PDB entry 8DP5 | electron microscopy, 3.10 A resolution | chains C and D of the 6 polymer chains in the assembly

# Chain C
Molecule: 14-3-3 protein beta/alpha
Source organism: Homo sapiens
UniProtKB: P31946 (1433B_HUMAN); numbering as in UniProt (aligned over 1-246)
Chain sequence (246 residues; each row starts with the number of its first residue):
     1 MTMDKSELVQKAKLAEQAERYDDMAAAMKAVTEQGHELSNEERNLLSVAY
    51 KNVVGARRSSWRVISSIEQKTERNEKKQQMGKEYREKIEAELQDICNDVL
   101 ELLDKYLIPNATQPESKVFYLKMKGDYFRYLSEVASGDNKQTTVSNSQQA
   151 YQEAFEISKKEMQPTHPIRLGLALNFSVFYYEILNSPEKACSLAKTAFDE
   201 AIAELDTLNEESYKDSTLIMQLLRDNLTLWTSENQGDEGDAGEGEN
Unresolved in the structure: 1-2, 233-246
Swiss-Prot annotation at these positions:
  - site (Interaction with phosphoserine on interacting protein): R58, R129
  - modified residue: M1 (N-acetylmethionine), T2 (N-acetylthreonine), K5 (N6-acetyllysine), K51 (N6-acetyllysine), S60 (Phosphoserine), K70 (N6-acetyllysine), Y84 (3'-nitrotyrosine), Y106 (3'-nitrotyrosine), K117 (N6-acetyllysine), S186 (Phosphoserine), S232 (Phosphoserine)
  - cross-link: K51 (Glycyl lysine isopeptide (Lys-Gly) (interchain with G-Cter in SUMO2))
  - natural variant: V99 (V99I: Found in a renal cell carcinoma sample)

# Chain D
Molecule: 14-3-3 protein epsilon
Source organism: Homo sapiens
UniProtKB: P62258 (1433E_HUMAN); numbering as in UniProt (aligned over 1-255)
Chain sequence (255 residues; row label = number of the first residue in the row):
     1 MDDREDLVYQAKLAEQAERYDEMVESMKKVAGMDVELTVEERNLLSVAYK
    51 NVIGARRASWRIISSIEQKEENKGGEDKLKMIREYRQMVETELKLICCDI
   101 LDVLDKHLIPAANTGESKVFYYKMKGDYHRYLAEFATGNDRKEAAENSLV
   151 AYKAASDIAMTELPPTHPIRLGLALNFSVFYYEILNSPDRACRLAKAAFD
   201 DAIAELDTLSEESYKDSTLIMQLLRDNLTLWTSDMQGDGEEQNKEALQDV
   251 EDENQ
Unresolved in the structure: 1-2, 234-255
Swiss-Prot annotation at these positions:
  - site: R57 (Interaction with phosphoserine on interacting protein), R130 (Interaction with phosphoserine on interacting protein), Q236, G237 (Microbial infection: Cleavage)
  - modified residue: M1 (N-acetylmethionine), K50 (N6-acetyllysine), S65 (Phosphoserine), K69 (N6-acetyllysine), K118 (N6-acetyllysine), K123 (N6-acetyllysine), Y131 (Phosphotyrosine), T137 (Phosphothreonine), S210 (Phosphoserine), T232 (Phosphothreonine)
  - cross-link: K50 (Glycyl lysine isopeptide (Lys-Gly) (interchain with G-Cter in SUMO2))
  - mutagenesis: Q236 (Q236A: Complete loss of cleavage by poliovirus protease 3C)
What the authors report for this chain:
  - specificity-determining residues: M160, T161

# Chain C / chain D interface
Contacting residue pairs (32):
  K11(C) - Y85(D)
  L14(C) - I66(D)  hydrophobic
  L14(C) - M81(D)  hydrophobic
  L14(C) - Y85(D)  hydrophobic
  A15(C) - Y85(D)
  Q17(C) - I62(D)
  Q17(C) - I66(D)
  A18(C) - S59(D)  hydrogen bond (backbone-side chain)
  A18(C) - I63(D)  hydrophobic
  R20(C) - S59(D)
  R20(C) - Y85(D)  hydrogen bond
  R20(C) - M88(D)
  R20(C) - E92(D)  salt bridge
  D23(C) - Y85(D)  hydrogen bond
  D23(C) - M88(D)
  S60(C) - A17(D)  hydrogen bond (side chain-backbone)
  V63(C) - Q16(D)
  I64(C) - L13(D)
  I64(C) - A17(D)  hydrophobic
  I67(C) - L13(D)  hydrophobic
  I67(C) - Q16(D)
  T71(C) - Y9(D)
  K77(C) - Y9(D)
  M80(C) - D6(D)
  M80(C) - Y9(D)  hydrophobic
  M80(C) - Q10(D)
  Y84(C) - A14(D)
  Y84(C) - R19(D)
  Y84(C) - E22(D)  hydrogen bond
  K87(C) - E22(D)  salt bridge
  I88(C) - R19(D)
  E91(C) - R19(D)  salt bridge
Also at the interface, not in a pair above, chain C (22 interface residues in all): E7, Q10, R57, G81
Also at the interface, not in a pair above, chain D (21 interface residues in all): R56, K78, I82, V89

# Overview
Chain C and chain D form an interface of 22 and 21 residues respectively; the contacts include 5 hydrogen
bonds and 3 salt bridges. Polar pairs include R20(C)-E92(D), K87(C)-E22(D) and E91(C)-R19(D). Curated
annotation (UniProt) lists one mutagenesis site on chain D. From the paper: specificity determinants M160(D)
and T161(D).
Here chain C is 14-3-3 protein beta/alpha and chain D is 14-3-3 protein epsilon, both from Homo sapiens. Entry
8DP5 (Structure of the PEAK3/14-3-3 complex) was determined by electron microscopy (same publication as 8DS6).
